Entry 1BBB (X-ray diffraction, 1.70 A resolution); this record covers chains B and C of the 4 polymer chains in the assembly.

== Chain B ==
Protein: Hemoglobin A (carbonmonoxy) (beta chain)
Source organism: Homo sapiens
UniProt: P68871 (HBB_HUMAN); numbering as in UniProt (aligned over 1-146)
Chain sequence (146 residues; each row starts with the number of its first residue):
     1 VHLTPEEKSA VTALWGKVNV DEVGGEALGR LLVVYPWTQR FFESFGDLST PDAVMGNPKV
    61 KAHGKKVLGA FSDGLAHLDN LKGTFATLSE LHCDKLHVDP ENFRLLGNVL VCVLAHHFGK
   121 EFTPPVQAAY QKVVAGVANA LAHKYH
Swiss-Prot annotation at these positions:
  - natural variant: L3 (H3L: In Graz; this construct carries the variant), E7 (E7A: In G-Makassar; E7K: In Hb C; E7Q: In Machida; E7V: In SKCA), K8 (E8K: In G-Siriraj; this construct carries the variant), V11 (A11V: In Iraq-Halabja; this construct carries the variant), G16 (W16G: In Randwick; this construct carries the variant), V23 (E23V: In D-Granada; this construct carries the variant), G24 (V24G: In Miyashiro; this construct carries the variant), G25 (G25D: In Moscva; G25R: In Riverdale-Bronx; G25V: In Savannah), L32 (L32P: In Yokohama), V33 (L33V: In Muscat; this construct carries the variant), R40 (Q40R: In Tianshui; this construct carries the variant), F42 (F42Y: In Mequon; deletion: In Bruxelles), 11 further natural variant entries in UniProt

== Chain C ==
Protein: Hemoglobin A (carbonmonoxy) (alpha chain)
Source organism: Homo sapiens
UniProt: P69905 (HBA_HUMAN); residue numbers follow UniProt; this construct covers 1-141
Chain sequence (141 residues; each row starts with the number of its first residue):
     1 VLSPADKTNV KAAWGKVGAH AGEYGAEALE RMFLSFPTTK TYFPHFDLSH GSAQVKGHGK
    61 KVADALTNAV AHVDDMPNAL SALSDLHAHK LRVDPVNFKL LSHCLLVTLA AHLPAEFTPA
   121 VHASLDKFLA SVSTVLTSKY R
Swiss-Prot annotation at these positions:
  - site: K61 (Not glycated)
  - natural variant: D6 (A6D: In J-Toronto; this construct carries the variant), A13 (A13D: In J-Paris 1/J-Aljezur), E27 (A27E: In Shenyang; this construct carries the variant), K61 (K61N: In Zambia; deletion: In Clinic), D64 (A64D: In Pontoise; this construct carries the variant), D75 (D75A: In Lille; D75G: In Chapel Hill; D75N: In G-Pest), A111 (A111D: In Petah Tikva)

== How chain B and chain C interact ==
Residue-residue contacts (15):
  P36(B) - R92(C)
  P36(B) - K139(C)
  W37(B) - R92(C)
  W37(B) - V93(C)
  W37(B) - D94(C)
  W37(B) - P95(C)
  Q39(B) - R92(C)  hydrogen bond (backbone-side chain)
  R40(B) - T41(C)
  R40(B) - Y42(C)
  R40(B) - L91(C)  hydrogen bond (side chain-backbone)
  R40(B) - R92(C)
  E43(B) - R92(C)  salt bridge
  D99(B) - D94(C)
  D99(B) - V96(C)
  N102(B) - D94(C)  hydrogen bond
Other interface residues (no listed pair), chain B (8 interface residues in all): H97
Other interface residues (no listed pair), chain C (10 interface residues in all): T38

== Summary ==
8 residues of chain B and 10 residues of chain C are in contact, with 3 hydrogen bonds and 1 salt bridge.
Polar contacts include E43(B)-R92(C), Q39(B)-R92(C) and R40(B)-L91(C).
Here chain B is Hemoglobin A (carbonmonoxy) (beta chain) and chain C is Hemoglobin A (carbonmonoxy) (alpha
chain), both from Homo sapiens. Entry 1BBB (A third quaternary structure of human hemoglobin A at
1.7-angstroms resolution) was determined by X-ray diffraction.
